7WS4 - chains C and H of the 5 polymer chains in the assembly; structure by electron microscopy, 3.70 A resolution.

== Chain C ==
Name: Spike glycoprotein
Organism: Severe acute respiratory syndrome coronavirus 2
UniProtKB: P0DTC2 (SPIKE_SARS2); aligned to UniProt positions 1-1208 over residues 1-1208
Amino-acid sequence (1205 residues; numbered 1 to 1208 plus 2 insertion-coded residues; 5 numbers in that range are skipped by the numbering (no residue carries them; nothing is unmodelled there); the number before each row is that of its first residue; a row labelled like 214A-214B holds insertion residues (214A, then the next letters in order)):
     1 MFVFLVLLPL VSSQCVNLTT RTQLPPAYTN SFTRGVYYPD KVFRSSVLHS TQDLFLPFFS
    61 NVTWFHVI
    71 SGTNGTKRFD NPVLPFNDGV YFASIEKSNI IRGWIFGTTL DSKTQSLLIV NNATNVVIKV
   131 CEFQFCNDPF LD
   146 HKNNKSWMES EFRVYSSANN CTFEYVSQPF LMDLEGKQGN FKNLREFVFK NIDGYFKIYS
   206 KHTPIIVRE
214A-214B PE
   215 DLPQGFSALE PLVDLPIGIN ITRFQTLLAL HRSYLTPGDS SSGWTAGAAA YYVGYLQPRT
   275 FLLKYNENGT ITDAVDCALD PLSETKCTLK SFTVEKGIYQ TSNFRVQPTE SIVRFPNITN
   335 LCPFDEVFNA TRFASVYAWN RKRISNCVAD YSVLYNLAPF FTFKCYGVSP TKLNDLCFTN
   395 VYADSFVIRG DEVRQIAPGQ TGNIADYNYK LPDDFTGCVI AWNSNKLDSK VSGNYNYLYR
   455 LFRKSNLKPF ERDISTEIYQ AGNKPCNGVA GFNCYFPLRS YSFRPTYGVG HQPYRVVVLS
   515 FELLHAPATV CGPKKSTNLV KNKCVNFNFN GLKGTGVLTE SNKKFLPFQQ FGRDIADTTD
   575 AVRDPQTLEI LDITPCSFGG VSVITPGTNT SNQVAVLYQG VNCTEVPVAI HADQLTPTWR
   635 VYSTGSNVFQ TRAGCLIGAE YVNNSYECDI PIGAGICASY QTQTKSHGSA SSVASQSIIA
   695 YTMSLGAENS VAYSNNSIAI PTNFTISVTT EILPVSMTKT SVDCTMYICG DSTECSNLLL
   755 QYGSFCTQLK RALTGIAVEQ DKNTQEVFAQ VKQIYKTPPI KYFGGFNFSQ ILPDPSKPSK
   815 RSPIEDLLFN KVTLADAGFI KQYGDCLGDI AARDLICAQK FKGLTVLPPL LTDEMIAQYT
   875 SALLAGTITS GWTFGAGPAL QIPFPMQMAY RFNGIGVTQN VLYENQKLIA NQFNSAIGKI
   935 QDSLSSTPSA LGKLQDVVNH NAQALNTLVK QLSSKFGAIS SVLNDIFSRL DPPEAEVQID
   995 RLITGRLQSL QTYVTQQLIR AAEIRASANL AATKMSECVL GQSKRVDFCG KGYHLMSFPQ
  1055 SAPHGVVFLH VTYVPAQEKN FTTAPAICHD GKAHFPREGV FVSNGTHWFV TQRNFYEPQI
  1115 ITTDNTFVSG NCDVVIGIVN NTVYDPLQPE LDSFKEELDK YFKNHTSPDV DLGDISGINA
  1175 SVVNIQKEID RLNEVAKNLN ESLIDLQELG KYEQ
Disordered / not traced: 1-13, 71-76, 146-152, 177-184, 211-214, 214A-214B, 248-256, 621-640, 676-690, 828-855, 1148-1208
Sequence notes: variant Val67 (Ala in P0DTC2), Ile95 (Thr in P0DTC2), Asp142 (Gly in P0DTC2), Ile211 (Leu212 in P0DTC2), Asp339 (Gly in P0DTC2), Leu371 (Ser in P0DTC2), Pro373 (Ser in P0DTC2), Phe375 (Ser in P0DTC2), Asn417 (Lys in P0DTC2), Lys440 (Asn in P0DTC2), Ser446 (Gly in P0DTC2), Asn477 (Ser in P0DTC2), Lys478 (Thr in P0DTC2), Ala484 (Glu in P0DTC2), Arg493 (Gln in P0DTC2), Ser496 (Gly in P0DTC2), Arg498 (Gln in P0DTC2), Tyr501 (Asn in P0DTC2), His505 (Tyr in P0DTC2), Lys547 (Thr in P0DTC2), Gly614 (Asp in P0DTC2), Tyr655 (His in P0DTC2), Lys679 (Asn in P0DTC2), His681 (Pro in P0DTC2), Lys764 (Asn in P0DTC2), Tyr796 (Asp in P0DTC2), Lys856 (Asn in P0DTC2), His954 (Gln in P0DTC2), Lys969 (Asn in P0DTC2), Phe981 (Leu in P0DTC2); insertion (214, 214A-214B); engineered mutation Gly682 (Arg in P0DTC2), Ser683 (Arg in P0DTC2), Ser685 (Arg in P0DTC2), Pro817 (Phe in P0DTC2), Pro892 (Ala in P0DTC2), Pro899 (Ala in P0DTC2), Pro942 (Ala in P0DTC2), Pro986 (Lys in P0DTC2), Pro987 (Val in P0DTC2)
Swiss-Prot annotation at these positions:
  - region: Asn280 to Cys301 (Putative superantigen), Arg403 to Asp405 (Integrin-binding motif), Asn448 to Phe456 (Immunodominant HLA epitope recognized by the CD8+), Ser816 to Tyr837 (Fusion peptide 1), Lys835 to Phe855 (Fusion peptide 2), Asp1163 to Glu1202 (Heptad repeat 2)
  - site: Arg815, Ser816 (Cleavage)
  - glycosylation: Asn17 (N-linked (GlcNAc...) (complex) asparagine), Asn61 (N-linked (GlcNAc...) (hybrid) asparagine), Asn74 (N-linked (GlcNAc...) (complex) asparagine), Asn122 (N-linked (GlcNAc...) (hybrid) asparagine), Asn149 (N-linked (GlcNAc...) (complex) asparagine), Asn165 (N-linked (GlcNAc...) (complex) asparagine), Asn234 (N-linked (GlcNAc...) (high mannose) asparagine), Asn282 (N-linked (GlcNAc...) (complex) asparagine), Thr323 (O-linked (GalNAc) threonine), Ser325 (O-linked (HexNAc...) serine), Asn331 (N-linked (GlcNAc...) (complex) asparagine), Asn343 (N-linked (GlcNAc...) (complex) asparagine), Asn603 (N-linked (GlcNAc...) (hybrid) asparagine), Asn616 (N-linked (GlcNAc...) (complex) asparagine), Asn657 (N-linked (GlcNAc...) (complex) asparagine), Thr676 (O-linked (GlcNAc...) threonine), Thr678 (O-linked (GlcNAc...) threonine), Asn709 (N-linked (GlcNAc...) (high mannose) asparagine), Asn717 (N-linked (GlcNAc...) (hybrid) asparagine), Asn801 (N-linked (GlcNAc...) (hybrid) asparagine) and 6 more in UniProt
Disulfide bonds: Cys15-Cys136, Cys131-Cys166, Cys291-Cys301, Cys336-Cys361, Cys379-Cys432, Cys480-Cys488, Cys538-Cys590, Cys617-Cys649, Cys662-Cys671, Cys738-Cys760, Cys743-Cys749, Cys1032-Cys1043, Cys1082-Cys1126
Covalently attached groups: N-acetylglucosamine (NAG) linked to Asn234, Asn282, Asn331, Asn709, Asn717, Asn801, Asn1074, Asn1098, Asn1134

== Chain H ==
Name: 510A5 light chain
Organism: Homo sapiens
Amino-acid sequence (108 residues; numbered 1 to 108; the number before each row is that of its first residue):
     1 DIQMTQSPSS LSASVGDRVT ITCRASQSIS SYLNWFQHKP GKAPKLLIYG ASSLQSGVPS
    61 RFSGSGSGTD FTLTISSLQP EDFATYYCQQ SYSTPPYTFG QGTKLEIK
Disulfide bonds: Cys23-Cys88

== How chain C and chain H interact ==
Pairs across the interface (5; chain C residue first):
  Asn439(C) - Tyr32(H)
  Lys440(C) - Tyr32(H)
  Val445(C) - Tyr92(H)
  Pro499(C) - Tyr92(H)
  Thr500(C) - Tyr92(H)
Interface residues without a listed pair, chain H (4 interface residues in all): Ser93, Thr94

== Overview ==
The interface between chain C and chain H involves 5 residues on one side and 4 on the other.
N-acetylglucosamine is covalently linked to Asn234(C), Asn282(C), Asn331(C), Asn709(C), Asn717(C) and
Asn801(C) and 3 more.
Here chain C is Spike glycoprotein (Severe acute respiratory syndrome coronavirus 2) and chain H is 510A5
light chain (Homo sapiens). Entry 7WS4 (Ultrapotent SARS-CoV-2 neutralizing antibodies with protective
efficacy against newly emerged mutational variants) was determined by electron microscopy (same publication as
7WS0, 7WS1, 7WS2, 7WS3, 7WS5, 7WS6 and 4 further entries).
